Entry 7MDI (electron microscopy, 4.30 A resolution (low resolution: residue-level contacts below are approximate; hydrogen-bond / salt-bridge calls are withheld)); this record covers chains B and H of the 8 polymer chains in the assembly.

# Chain B
Name: Ribonucleoside-diphosphate reductase subunit alpha
Source organism: Neisseria gonorrhoeae
Notes: EC 1.17.4.1
UniProtKB: Q5F8Z6 (Q5F8Z6_NEIG1); residue numbers follow UniProt; this construct covers 1-759
Amino-acid sequence (773 residues; row label = number of the first residue in the row; numbers below 1 keep their minus sign (Met-13 is residue -13)):
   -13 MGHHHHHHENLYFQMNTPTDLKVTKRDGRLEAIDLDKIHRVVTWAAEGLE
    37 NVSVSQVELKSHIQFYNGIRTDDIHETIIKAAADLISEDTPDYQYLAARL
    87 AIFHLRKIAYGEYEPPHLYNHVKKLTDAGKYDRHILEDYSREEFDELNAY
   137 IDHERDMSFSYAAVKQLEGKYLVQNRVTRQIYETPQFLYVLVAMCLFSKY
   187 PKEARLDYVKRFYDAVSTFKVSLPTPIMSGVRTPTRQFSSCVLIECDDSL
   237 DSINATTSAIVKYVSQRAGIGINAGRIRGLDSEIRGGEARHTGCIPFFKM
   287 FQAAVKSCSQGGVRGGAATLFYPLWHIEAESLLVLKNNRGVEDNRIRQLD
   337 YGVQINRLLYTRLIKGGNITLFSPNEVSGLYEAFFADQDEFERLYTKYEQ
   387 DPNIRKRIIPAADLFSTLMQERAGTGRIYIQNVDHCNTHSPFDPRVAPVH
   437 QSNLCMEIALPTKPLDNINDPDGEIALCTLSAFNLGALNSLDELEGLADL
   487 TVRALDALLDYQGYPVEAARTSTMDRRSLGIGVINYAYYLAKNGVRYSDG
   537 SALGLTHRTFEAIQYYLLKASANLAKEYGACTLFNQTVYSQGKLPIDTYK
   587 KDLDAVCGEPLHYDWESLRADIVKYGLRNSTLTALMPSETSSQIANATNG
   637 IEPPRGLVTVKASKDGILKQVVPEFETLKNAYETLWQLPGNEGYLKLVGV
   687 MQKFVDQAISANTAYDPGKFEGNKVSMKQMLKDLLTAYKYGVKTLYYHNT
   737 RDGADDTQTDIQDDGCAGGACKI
Not modelled in the structure: -13 to 4, 739-759
Differences from the reference sequence: initiating methionine (-13); expression tag (-12 to 0)
Ligand contacts:
  - CDP (cytidine-5'-diphosphate): Pro210, Thr211, Pro212, Ser226, Cys227, Ala254, Gly255, Arg300, Gly301, Asn439, Leu440, Cys441, Glu443, Leu466, Pro623, Ser624, Glu625, Thr626, Ser627
  - 2'-deoxyadenosine 5'-triphosphate (DTP), molecule 1: Val9, Lys11, Arg12, Glu17, Ala18, Asp20, Asp22, Lys23, Ile24, Thr57, His61, Phe89
  - 2'-deoxyadenosine 5'-triphosphate (DTP), molecule 2: Asp234, Ser235, Leu236, Ile263, Arg264, Glu269, Arg271, Glu274, Ala275, Phe283
  - 2'-deoxyadenosine 5'-triphosphate (DTP), molecule 3: Ser251, Cys294, Ser295

# Chain H
Name: Ribonucleoside-diphosphate reductase subunit beta
Source organism: Neisseria gonorrhoeae
Notes: EC 1.17.4.1
UniProtKB: Q5F8Z5 (Q5F8Z5_NEIG1); residues 1-377 here correspond to UniProt positions 8-384 (UniProt number = residue number + 7)
Amino-acid sequence (391 residues; row label = number of the first residue in the row; numbers below 1 keep their minus sign (Met-13 is residue -13)):
   -13 MGHHHHHHENLYFQMSYSTFPKTKNDALKEPMFFGQPVNVARYDQQKYEV
    37 FEKLIEKQLSFFWRPEEIDVSRDRIDYANLPEHEKHIFISNLKYQTLLDS
    87 IQGRSPNVALLPLVSIPELETWVETWSFSETIHSRSYTHIIRNIVNDPSV
   137 VFDDIVENEYITARAEDIACYYDDLIEYTQYYNLLGEGVHNVGGKPVTVS
   187 LRGLKKKLYLCLMCVNVLEAIRFYVSFACSFAFAERELMEGNAKIIKDIA
   237 RDEALHLTGTQHMLNLMRSGVDDPEMAEIAAELQDECFQLFKKAAEQEKE
   287 WAAYLFKDGSMIGLNKEILSQYVEYITNLRMQAVGLPAGFEGANQNPIPW
   337 INAWLSSDNVQVAPQEVEISSYLIGQIDSEVNTDDLGDFEL
Not modelled in the structure: -13 to -4, 347-373, 377
Differences from the reference sequence: initiating methionine (-13); expression tag (-12 to 0); conflict Asp234 (Leu241 in Q5F8Z5)
Bound ions: mu-oxo-diiron Fe: Asp85, Glu116, His119, His242
Ligand contacts: mu-oxo-diiron (FEO): Asp85, Trp112, Glu116, His119, Glu239, His242

# How chain B and chain H interact
Pairs across the interface (12):
  Leu21(B) with Ser296(H)
  Asp22(B) with Ser296(H)
  His25(B) with Met297(H); Asn301(H)
  Ser39(B) with Pro335(H)
  Ser41(B) with Gly299(H); Pro333(H); Ile334(H); Trp336(H)
  Leu45(B) with Glu221(H); Trp336(H)
  Ile350(B) with Asp374(H)
Other interface residues (no listed pair), chain B (10 interface residues in all): Asn37, Gln42, Glu44
Other interface residues (no listed pair), chain H (14 interface residues in all): Ile298, Ile304, Gln331, Phe375
Interface features reported in the paper:
  - interface residues, chain B: Ser41(B)

# In short
10 residues of chain B face 14 of chain H across their interface. Bound to chain B: 3 copies of
2'-deoxyadenosine 5'-triphosphate and CDP. Chain H binds mu-oxo-diiron. Asp85(H), Glu116(H), His119(H) and
His242(H) form the mu-oxo-diiron Fe site. The paper reports the interface residue Ser41(B).
Chain B is Ribonucleoside-diphosphate reductase subunit alpha and chain H is Ribonucleoside-diphosphate
reductase subunit beta, both from Neisseria gonorrhoeae; the structure, Structure of the Neisseria gonorrhoeae
ribonucleotide reductase in the inactive state, was determined by electron microscopy.
